Entry 8VAN (electron microscopy, 7.70 A resolution (low resolution: residue-level contacts below are approximate; hydrogen-bond / salt-bridge calls are withheld)); this record covers chains B and C of the 7 polymer chains in the assembly.

Chain B (and C):
Protein: DNA polymerase III subunit tau
From: Escherichia coli
Notes: EC 2.7.7.7; chain C of this document is another copy of the same molecule, construct and numbering; everything in this record applies to it too
Reference sequence: P06710 (DPO3X_ECOLI); residues 1-373 here = UniProt positions 1-373
Amino-acid sequence (376 residues; each row starts with the number of its first residue; numbers below 1 keep their minus sign (Gly-2 is residue -2)):
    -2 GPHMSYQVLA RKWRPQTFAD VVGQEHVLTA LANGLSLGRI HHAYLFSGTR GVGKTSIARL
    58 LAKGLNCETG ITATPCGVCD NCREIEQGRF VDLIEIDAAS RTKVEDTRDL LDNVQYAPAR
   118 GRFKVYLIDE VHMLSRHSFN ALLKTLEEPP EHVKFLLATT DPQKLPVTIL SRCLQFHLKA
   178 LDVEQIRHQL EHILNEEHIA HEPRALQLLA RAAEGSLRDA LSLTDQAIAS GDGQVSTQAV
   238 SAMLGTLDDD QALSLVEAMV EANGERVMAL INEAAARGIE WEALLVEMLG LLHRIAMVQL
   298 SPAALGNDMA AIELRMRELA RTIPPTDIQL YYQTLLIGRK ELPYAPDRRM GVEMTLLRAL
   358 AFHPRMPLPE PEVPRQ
Not modelled in the structure: -2 to 0, 361-373 (chain C: -2 to 3, 369-373)
Construct notes: expression tag (-2 to 0)
UniProt features mapped onto this chain:
  - binding site (ATP): Gly45 to Thr52
  - binding site (Zn(2+)): Cys64, Cys73, Cys76, Cys79
  - mutagenesis: Gly118 (G118D: In dnaX2016(Ts); present in both isoforms, unable to grow at 42 degrees Celsius)
What the authors report for this chain:
  - catalytic residues: Glu127 (citing earlier work)
  - mutagenesis - K141A: decreased catalytic activity

Chain B / chain C interface:
Residue-residue contacts - 62 pairs, chain B then chain C:
  Met1(B) with Ile37(C); His38(C); His39(C); Glu148(C); Lys151(C)
  Ser2(B) with His38(C); His39(C); Pro146(C); Glu148(C)
  Tyr3(B) with Gly35(C); Arg36(C); Ile37(C); Glu148(C)
  Val5(B) with Glu144(C); Glu145(C)
  Ala7(B) with Glu144(C)
  Arg8(B) with Glu145(C)
  Asp216(B) with Thr165(C)
  Ser219(B) with Glu144(C); Thr165(C); Ser168(C); Arg169(C)
  Leu220(B) with Ser168(C)
  Asp222(B) with Arg169(C)
  Gln223(B) with Ser168(C); Arg169(C); Cys170(C)
  Ala226(B) with Arg36(C); His38(C)
  Asp229(B) with Arg36(C)
  Met240(B) with Ser168(C)
  Thr243(B) with Gln172(C)
  Leu244(B) with Gln172(C)
  Gly261(B) with Leu297(C)
  Glu262(B) with Leu297(C); Ser298(C)
  Met265(B) with Met294(C); Leu297(C); Ser298(C)
  Glu338(B) with Tyr329(C); Leu333(C)
  Pro340(B) with Arg336(C)
  Tyr341(B) with Leu286(C); Leu333(C); Arg336(C); Lys337(C)
  Ala342(B) with Tyr329(C); Leu333(C)
  Pro343(B) with Gly287(C); Tyr329(C)
  Met347(B) with Gly287(C); His290(C)
  Gly348(B) with Tyr329(C)
  Glu350(B) with His290(C); Met294(C)
  Met351(B) with His290(C); Ile325(C); Gln326(C); Tyr329(C)
  Leu354(B) with Leu297(C)
  Arg355(B) with Gln326(C); Tyr329(C)
Other interface residues (no listed pair), chain B (34 interface residues in all): Arg215, Ala273, Arg274, Leu357
Other interface residues (no listed pair), chain C (37 interface residues in all): Phe120, Pro147, His149, Leu167, Leu171, Lys176, Val283, Leu289, Ala293, Gln330

Summary:
34 residues of chain B and 37 residues of chain C are in contact. UniProt lists 8 ATP-binding residues, 4
Zn2+-binding residues and one mutagenesis site on chain B. From the paper: the catalytic residue Glu127(B);
K141A of chain B reduces catalytic activity.
Chain B and chain C are both DNA polymerase III subunit tau (Escherichia coli); the structure, Structure of
the E. coli clamp loader bound to the beta clamp in an Initial-Binding conformation, was determined by
electron microscopy (same publication as 8VAL, 8VAM, 8VAP, 8VAQ, 8VAR, 8VAS and 8VAT).
